Entry 7UZY (electron microscopy, 4.05 A resolution (low resolution: residue-level contacts below are approximate; hydrogen-bond / salt-bridge calls are withheld)); this record covers chains I and L of the 11 polymer chains in the assembly.

Chain I:
Molecule: CRISPR system Cms protein Csm2
Organism: Staphylococcus epidermidis RP62A
UniProtKB: Q5HK90 (Q5HK90_STAEQ); residues 14-141 here correspond to UniProt positions 1-128 (UniProt number = residue number - 13)
Sequence (128 residues; numbered 14 to 141; the number before each row is that of its first residue):
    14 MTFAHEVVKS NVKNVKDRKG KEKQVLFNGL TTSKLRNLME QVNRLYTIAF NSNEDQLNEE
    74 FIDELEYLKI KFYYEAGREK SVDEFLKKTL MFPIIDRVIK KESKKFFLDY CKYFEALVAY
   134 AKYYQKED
Disordered / not traced: 25-38, 138-141

Chain L:
Molecule: 40-nt RNA strand
Notes: fragment: CRISPR non-self RNA target
Sequence (40 nucleotides; each row starts with the number of its first residue; numbers below 1 keep their minus sign (A-6 is residue -6)):
    -6 AGCCUGGUAA CGUAUGCAAA UGACAAUUAU UACUAUCCAG
Disordered / not traced: -6 to 6, 17, 22-33

How chain I and chain L interact:
Contacting residue pairs (10):
  Thr45(I) with C10(L)
  Ser46(I) with G9(L); C10(L)
  Arg49(I) with U8(L); G9(L)
  Glu53(I) with A11(L)
  Asn56(I) with A11(L)
  Arg91(I) with A7(L); U8(L)
  Lys135(I) with C10(L)

Summary:
7 residues of chain I and 5 residues of chain L are in contact.
Here chain I is CRISPR system Cms protein Csm2 (Staphylococcus epidermidis RP62A) and chain L is a 40-nt RNA
strand. Entry 7UZY (Staphylococcus epidermidis RP62A CRISPR effector complex with non-self target RNA 2) was
determined by electron microscopy (same publication as 7UZW, 7UZX, 7UZZ, 7V00, 7V01 and 7V02).
